5L1X - chains B and E of the 6 polymer chains in the assembly; structure by X-ray diffraction, 3.30 A resolution.

Chain B:
Protein: hMPV F1 subunit
Organism: Human metapneumovirus
Notes: engineered mutation(s): G294E
UniProtKB: Q8B9P0 (Q8B9P0_9MONO); numbering as in UniProt (aligned over 112-489)
Sequence (387 residues; each row starts with the number of its first residue):
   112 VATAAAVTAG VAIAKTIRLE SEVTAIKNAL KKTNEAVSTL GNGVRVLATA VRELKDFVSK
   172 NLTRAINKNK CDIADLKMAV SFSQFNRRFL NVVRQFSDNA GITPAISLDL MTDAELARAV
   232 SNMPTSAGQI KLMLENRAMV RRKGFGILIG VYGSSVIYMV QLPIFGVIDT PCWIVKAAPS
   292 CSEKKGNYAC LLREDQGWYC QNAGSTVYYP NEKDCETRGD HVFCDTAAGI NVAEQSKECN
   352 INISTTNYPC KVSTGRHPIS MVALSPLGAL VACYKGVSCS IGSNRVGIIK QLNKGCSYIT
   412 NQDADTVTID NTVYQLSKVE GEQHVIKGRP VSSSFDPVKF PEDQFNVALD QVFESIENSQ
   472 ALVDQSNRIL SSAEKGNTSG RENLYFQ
Unresolved in the structure: 112-113, 483-498
Disulfides: Cys283-Cys311, Cys292-Cys301, Cys326-Cys335, Cys350-Cys361, Cys384-Cys390
Glycans and other covalent adducts: N-acetylglucosamine (NAG) linked to Asn172; glycan linked to Asn353
Differences from the reference sequence: expression tag (490-498)
Reported in the primary citation:
  - post-translational modification sites: Asn172, Asn353

Chain E:
Protein: hMPV F2 subunit
Organism: Human metapneumovirus
UniProtKB: H6X1Z1 (H6X1Z1_9MONO); residues 19-101 here = UniProt positions 19-101
Sequence (89 residues; numbered 19 to 107; the number before each row is that of its first residue):
    19 LKESYLEESC STITEGYLSV LRTGWYTNVF TLEVGDVENL TCADGPSLIK TELDLTKSAL
    79 RELRTVSADQ LAREEQIENP RQSKKRKRR
Unresolved in the structure: 92-107
Differences from the reference sequence: expression tag (102-107)
Reported in the primary citation:
  - post-translational modification sites: Asn57

Chain B / chain E interface:
Contacting residue pairs (59; chain B residue first):
  Lys188(B) with Leu66(E)
  Val191(B) with Leu66(E), hydrophobic
  Ser192(B) with Leu66(E)
  Gln195(B) with Leu66(E), hydrogen bond (side chain-backbone); Thr69(E); Glu70(E), hydrogen bond; Leu73(E)
  Phe196(B) with Thr69(E)
  Arg198(B) with Glu70(E), salt bridge; Leu73(E)
  Leu219(B) with Glu80(E); Val84(E), hydrophobic
  Thr223(B) with Glu80(E)
  Asp224(B) with Glu80(E), hydrogen bond (backbone-side chain); Thr83(E), hydrogen bond
  Glu246(B) with Gln88(E), hydrogen bond (backbone-side chain); Arg91(E), hydrogen bond (backbone-side chain)
  Arg248(B) with Thr83(E); Arg91(E)
  Ala249(B) with Val84(E), hydrophobic
  Arg329(B) with Ser85(E); Ala86(E), hydrogen bond (side chain-backbone); Gln88(E), hydrogen bond; Arg91(E)
  Val424(B) with Thr41(E), hydrogen bond (backbone-side chain)
  Tyr425(B) with Thr41(E)
  Gln426(B) with Thr41(E), hydrogen bond (backbone-backbone)
  Lys429(B) with Trp43(E)
  Val430(B) with Trp43(E), hydrogen bond (backbone-backbone); Tyr44(E); Thr45(E), hydrogen bond (backbone-backbone)
  Glu431(B) with Thr45(E)
  Gly432(B) with Tyr44(E); Thr45(E), hydrogen bond (backbone-backbone); Asn46(E)
  Glu433(B) with Asn46(E), hydrogen bond (backbone-side chain); Val47(E)
  Gln434(B) with Val47(E)
  His435(B) with Asn46(E), hydrogen bond; Val47(E), hydrogen bond (backbone-backbone); Phe48(E); Thr49(E), hydrogen bond (backbone-backbone)
  Val436(B) with Thr49(E)
  Ile437(B) with Thr49(E), hydrogen bond (backbone-backbone); Leu50(E), hydrophobic; Glu51(E), hydrogen bond (backbone-backbone)
  Lys438(B) with Glu51(E); Val52(E); Asp54(E), salt bridge
  Gly439(B) with Glu51(E); Gly53(E)
  Pro441(B) with Asp54(E)
  Val442(B) with Asp54(E), hydrogen bond (backbone-backbone); Val55(E); Glu56(E), hydrogen bond (backbone-backbone)
  Ser443(B) with Glu56(E)
  Ser444(B) with Glu56(E), hydrogen bond (backbone-side chain); Leu58(E)
  Phe446(B) with Cys60(E), hydrophobic
Interface residues without a listed pair, chain B (37 interface residues in all): Ala225, Leu245, Arg252, Thr423, Arg440
Interface residues without a listed pair, chain E (30 interface residues in all): Gly42, Asp87

Overview:
Chain B and chain E form an interface of 37 and 30 residues respectively; the contacts include 22 hydrogen
bonds and 2 salt bridges. Polar contacts include Arg198(B)-Glu70(E), Lys438(B)-Asp54(E) and
Gln195(B)-Leu66(E). N-acetylglucosamine is covalently linked to Asn172(B). From the paper: modification sites
Asn172(B), Asn353(B) and Asn57(E).
Here chain B is hMPV F1 subunit and chain E is hMPV F2 subunit, both from Human metapneumovirus. Entry 5L1X
(Structure of the Human Metapneumovirus Fusion Protein in the Postfusion Conformation) was determined by X-ray
diffraction.
